PDB entry 8A9T | X-ray diffraction, 2.30 A resolution | chains A and E of the 6 polymer chains in the assembly

== Chain A ==
Protein: Tubulin alpha-1B chain
Organism: Bos taurus
UniProt: P81947 (TBA1B_BOVIN); residue numbers follow UniProt; this construct covers 1-451
Amino-acid sequence (451 residues; each row starts with the number of its first residue):
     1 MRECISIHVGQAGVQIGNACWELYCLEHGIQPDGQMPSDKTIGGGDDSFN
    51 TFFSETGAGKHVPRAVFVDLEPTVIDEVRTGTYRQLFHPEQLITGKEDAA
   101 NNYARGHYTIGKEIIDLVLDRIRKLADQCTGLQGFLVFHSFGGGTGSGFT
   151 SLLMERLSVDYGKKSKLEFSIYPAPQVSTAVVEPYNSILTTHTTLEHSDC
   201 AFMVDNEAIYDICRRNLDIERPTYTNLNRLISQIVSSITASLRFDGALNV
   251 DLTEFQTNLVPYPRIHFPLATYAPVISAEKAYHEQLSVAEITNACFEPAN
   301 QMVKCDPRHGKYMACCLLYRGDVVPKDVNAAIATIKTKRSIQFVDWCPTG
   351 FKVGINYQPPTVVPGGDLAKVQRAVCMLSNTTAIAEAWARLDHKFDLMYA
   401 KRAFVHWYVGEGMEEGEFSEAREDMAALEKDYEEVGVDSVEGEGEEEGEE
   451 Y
Unresolved in the structure: 438-451
Bound ions: Ca2+: Asp39, Thr41, Gly44, Glu55
Residues lining bound ligands:
  - GTP (guanosine-5'-triphosphate): Gly10, Gln11, Ala12, Gln15, Ile16, Asp69, Asp98, Ala99, Ala100, Asn101, Ser140, Gly142, Gly143, Gly144, Thr145, Gly146, Ile171, Pro173, Val177, Ser178, Thr179, Glu183, Asn206, Tyr224, Leu227, Asn228, Ile231
  - LNU (ethyl 13-[(3,5-dimethoxyphenyl)methyl]-3-oxa-4,13-diazatricyclo[8.3.0.02,6]trideca-1(10),2(6),4,11-tetraene-12-carboxylate): Asn101, Thr179, Ala180, Val181

== Chain E ==
Protein: Stathmin-4
Organism: Rattus norvegicus
UniProt: P63043 (STMN4_RAT); residues 5-145 here correspond to UniProt positions 49-189 (UniProt number = residue number + 44)
Amino-acid sequence (143 residues; row label = number of the first residue in the row):
     3 MADMEVIELNKCTSGQSFEVILKPPSFDGVPEFNASLPRRRDPSLEEIQK
    53 KLEAAEERRKYQEAELLKHLAEKREHEREVIQKAIEENNNFIKMAKEKLA
   103 QKMESNKENREAHLAAMLERLQEKDKHAEEVRKNKELKEEASR
Unresolved in the structure: 3-5, 29-43, 143-145
Sequence notes: initiating methionine (3); expression tag (4)
UniProt features mapped onto this chain:
  - modified residue: Ser46 (Phosphoserine)

== How chain A and chain E interact ==
Contacting residue pairs (59):
  His107(A) - Leu54(E)
  Tyr108(A) - Leu54(E)  hydrophobic
  Tyr108(A) - Ala57(E)  hydrophobic
  Thr109(A) - Arg61(E)  hydrogen bond
  Lys112(A) - Glu58(E)  salt bridge
  Glu155(A) - Ile50(E)
  Arg156(A) - Leu47(E)
  Arg156(A) - Gln51(E)
  Ser158(A) - Asp44(E)
  Val159(A) - Pro45(E)
  Glu196(A) - Asp44(E)
  His197(A) - Asp44(E)
  His197(A) - Pro45(E)
  Phe244(A) - Ser16(E)
  Asp245(A) - Cys14(E)
  Asp245(A) - Ser16(E)
  Ala247(A) - Asn12(E)
  Ala247(A) - Ser19(E)
  Leu248(A) - Ser19(E)
  Pro325(A) - Gln18(E)
  Pro325(A) - Phe20(E)  hydrophobic
  Asn329(A) - Met6(E)
  Asn329(A) - Val8(E)
  Asn329(A) - Phe20(E)
  Asn329(A) - Val22(E)
  Ile332(A) - Val22(E)  hydrophobic
  Lys336(A) - Leu24(E)
  Asp345(A) - Pro27(E)
  Asp345(A) - Ser28(E)  hydrogen bond (backbone-backbone)
  Cys347(A) - Pro27(E)
  Pro348(A) - Lys25(E)
  Pro348(A) - Pro27(E)
  Thr349(A) - Ile23(E)
  Thr349(A) - Leu24(E)  hydrogen bond (backbone-backbone)
  Thr349(A) - Lys25(E)  hydrogen bond (backbone-backbone)
  Gly350(A) - Val22(E)
  Phe351(A) - Glu21(E)
  Phe351(A) - Val22(E)  hydrogen bond (backbone-backbone)
  Phe351(A) - Leu24(E)  hydrophobic
  Lys352(A) - Phe20(E)
  Lys352(A) - Glu21(E)  salt bridge
  Val353(A) - Ser19(E)
  Val353(A) - Phe20(E)  hydrogen bond (backbone-backbone)
  Gly354(A) - Gln18(E)
  Ile355(A) - Gly17(E)
  Ile355(A) - Gln18(E)  hydrogen bond (backbone-backbone)
  Asn356(A) - Ser16(E)  hydrogen bond
  Tyr357(A) - Thr15(E)
  Tyr357(A) - Ser16(E)  hydrogen bond (backbone-backbone)
  Tyr357(A) - Gly17(E)
  Tyr357(A) - Gln18(E)  hydrogen bond
  Val409(A) - Gln64(E)
  Gly410(A) - Arg61(E)
  Gly410(A) - Gln64(E)
  Glu411(A) - Arg61(E)  hydrogen bond (backbone-side chain)
  Gly412(A) - Ala57(E)
  Gly412(A) - Arg60(E)  hydrogen bond (backbone-side chain)
  Gly412(A) - Arg61(E)
  Glu414(A) - Arg60(E)  salt bridge
Other interface residues (no listed pair), chain A (41 interface residues in all): Leu152, Gly246, Val328, Ala333, Trp346, Gln358
Other interface residues (no listed pair), chain E (32 interface residues in all): Pro26, Ser46, Lys53, Glu55

== Summary ==
The interface between chain A and chain E involves 41 residues on one side and 32 on the other; the contacts
include 12 hydrogen bonds and 3 salt bridges. Polar contacts include Lys112(A)-Glu58(E), Lys352(A)-Glu21(E)
and Glu414(A)-Arg60(E). Bound to chain A: GTP and compound LNU.
Here chain A is Tubulin alpha-1B chain (Bos taurus) and chain E is Stathmin-4 (Rattus norvegicus). Entry 8A9T
(Tubulin-[1,2]oxazoloisoindole-1 complex) was determined by X-ray diffraction together with 8A9Z from the same
study.
